Entry 1L37 (X-ray diffraction, 1.85 A resolution); this record covers chain A.

Chain A:
Protein: T4 lysozyme
Organism: Enterobacteria phage T4
Notes: EC 3.2.1.17
UniProtKB: P00720 (LYS_BPT4); numbering as in UniProt (aligned over 1-164)
Amino-acid sequence (164 residues; row label = number of the first residue in the row):
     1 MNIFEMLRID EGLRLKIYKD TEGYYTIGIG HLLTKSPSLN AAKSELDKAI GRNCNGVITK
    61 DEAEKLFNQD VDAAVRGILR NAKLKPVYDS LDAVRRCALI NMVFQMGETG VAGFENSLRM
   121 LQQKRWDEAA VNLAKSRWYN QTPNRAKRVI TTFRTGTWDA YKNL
Differences from the reference sequence: engineered mutation E115 (Thr in P00720)
Curated features (UniProtKB/Swiss-Prot):
  - active site (Proton donor/acceptor): E11, D20
  - binding site (substrate): L32, F104, S117, N132
  - mutagenesis: E11 (E11A/F/H/M/N: Complete loss of enzymatic activity; E11N: Loss of 84% of enzymatic activity; E11Q: Complete loss of activity), D20 (D20A/N/S/T: Complete loss of enzymatic activity; D20C: Nearly no effet on specific enzymatic activity; D20E/Q: Loss of 99% of enzymatic activity), T26 (T26E: Complete loss of activity at neutral pH; covalently bound substrate; T26H: Facilitates transglycosylation more effectively than hydrolysis; covalently bound substrate), G30 (G30A: Almost complete loss of enzymatic activity; G30F: Almost complete loss of enzymatic activity. The enzyme is destabilized by 1.5 kcal/mol), S117 (S117F: 10-fold decrease in enzymatic activity; S117I: 500-fold decrease in enzymatic activity; S117V: 50-fold decrease in enzymatic activity), N132 (N132I: 5-fold decrease in enzymatic activity; N132M/F: 2-fold decrease in enzymatic activity)

In short:
UniProt lists active-site residues E11 and D20, 4 substrate-binding residues and 6 mutagenesis sites.
Chain A is T4 lysozyme (Enterobacteria phage T4); the structure, Contributions of engineered surface salt
bridges to the stability of T4 lysozyme, was determined by X-ray diffraction together with 1L38, 1L39, 1L40
and 1L41 from the same study.
